Entry 6TN9 (X-ray diffraction, 2.60 A resolution); this record covers chain A.

[Chain A]
Protein: Dual specificity protein kinase TTK
From: Homo sapiens
Notes: EC 2.7.12.1; fragment: kinase domain
UniProtKB: P33981 (TTK_HUMAN); residues 515-806 here = UniProt positions 515-806
Sequence (294 residues; row label = number of the first residue in the row):
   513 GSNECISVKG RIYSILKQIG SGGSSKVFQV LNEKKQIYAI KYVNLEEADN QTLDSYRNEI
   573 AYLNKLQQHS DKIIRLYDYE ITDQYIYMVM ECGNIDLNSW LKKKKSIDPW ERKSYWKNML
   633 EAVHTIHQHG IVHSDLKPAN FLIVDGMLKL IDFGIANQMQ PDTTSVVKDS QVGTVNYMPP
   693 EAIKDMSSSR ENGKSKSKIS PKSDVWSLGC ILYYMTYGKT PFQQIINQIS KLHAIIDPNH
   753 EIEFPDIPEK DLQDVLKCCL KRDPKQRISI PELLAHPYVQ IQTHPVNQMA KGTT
Unresolved in the structure: 670-683, 699-707, 795-806
Construct notes: expression tag (513-514)
Ligand contacts: NN5 ([4-[[6-(3,5-dimethyl-4-oxidanyl-phenyl)-[1,2,4]triazolo[1,5-a]pyridin-2-yl]amino]phenyl]-morpholin-4-yl-methanone): I531, V539, A551, K553, E571, L575, I586, M602, E603, C604, G605, N606, I607, D608, S611, L654, I663

[In short]
Bound to chain A: compound NN5.
Chain A is Dual specificity protein kinase TTK (Homo sapiens); the structure, X-ray structure of MPS1 in
complex with compound 16, was determined by X-ray diffraction together with 6TNB, 6TNC and 6TND from the same
study.
